PDB entry 4PQC | X-ray diffraction, 1.50 A resolution | chain A

# Chain A
Protein: Myoglobin
Source organism: Physeter catodon
Reference sequence: P02185 (MYG_PHYCD); residues 0-153 here correspond to UniProt positions 1-154 (UniProt number = residue number + 1)
Chain sequence (154 residues; row label = number of the first residue in the row; numbering starts at 0):
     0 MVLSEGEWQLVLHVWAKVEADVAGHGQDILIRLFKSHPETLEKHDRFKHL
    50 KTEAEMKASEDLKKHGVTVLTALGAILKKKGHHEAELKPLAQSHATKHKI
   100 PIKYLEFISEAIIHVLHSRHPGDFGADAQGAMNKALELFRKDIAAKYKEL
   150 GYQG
Not modelled in the structure: 0
Differences from the reference sequence: engineered mutation His-43 (Phe44 in P02185)
Bound ions: heme Fe near His-93 (its only coordinating residue here)
Residues lining bound ligands: heme (HEM): Leu-32, Phe-33, Thr-39, Lys-42, His-43, Arg-45, His-64, Thr-67, Val-68, Ala-71, Leu-72, Leu-89, Ser-92, His-93, His-97, Ile-99, Tyr-103, Leu-104, Ile-107, Ile-111, Phe-138
UniProt features mapped onto this chain:
  - binding site (nitrite): His-64
  - binding site (O2): His-64
  - binding site (heme b): His-93
  - modified residue: Ser-3 (Phosphoserine), Thr-67 (Phosphothreonine)
From the paper describing this entry:
  - mutagenesis - F43H (4.5-fold): increased catalytic activity

# Overview
Bound to chain A: heme. Curated annotation (UniProt) lists nitrite-binding residue His-64, O2-binding residue
His-64 and heme b-binding residue His-93. From the paper: F43H increases catalytic activity.
Chain A is Myoglobin (Physeter catodon); the structure, A sperm whale myoglobin single mutant F43H Mb with
native His93 coordination, was determined by X-ray diffraction, deposited together with 4PQ6 and 4PQB.
